9F35 - chains A and B; structure by X-ray diffraction, 2.30 A resolution.

# Chain A
Protein: 14-3-3 protein sigma
From: Homo sapiens
UniProtKB: P31947 (1433S_HUMAN); residue numbers follow UniProt; this construct covers 1-231
Sequence (236 residues; row label = number of the first residue in the row; numbers below 1 keep their minus sign (Gly-4 is residue -4)):
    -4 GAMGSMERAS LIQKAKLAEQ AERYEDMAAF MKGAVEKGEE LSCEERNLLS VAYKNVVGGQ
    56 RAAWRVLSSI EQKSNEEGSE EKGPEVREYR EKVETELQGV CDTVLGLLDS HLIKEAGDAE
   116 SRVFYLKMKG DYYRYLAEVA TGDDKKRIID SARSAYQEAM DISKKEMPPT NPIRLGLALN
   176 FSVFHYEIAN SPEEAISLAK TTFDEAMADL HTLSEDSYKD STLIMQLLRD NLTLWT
Not modelled in the structure: 72-74, 172
Differences from the reference sequence: expression tag (-4 to 0)
Modified residues: Cys38 (S-hydroxycysteine; CSO)
UniProt features mapped onto this chain:
  - site (Interaction with phosphoserine on interacting protein): Arg56, Arg129
  - modified residue (Phosphoserine): Ser5, Ser74

# Chain B
Protein: Serine/threonine-protein kinase B-raf
Notes: EC 2.7.11.1
Sequence (11 residues; numbered 360 to 370; the number before each row is that of its first residue):
   360 RDRSSSAPNV H
Not modelled in the structure: 360
Modified residues: Ser365 (phosphoserine; SEP)
What the authors report for this chain:
  - post-translational modification sites: Ser365

# Chain A / chain B interface
Contacting residue pairs (24; chain A residue first):
  Glu14(A) - His370(B)  salt bridge
  Asn42(A) - Val369(B)
  Ser45(A) - Val369(B)
  Val46(A) - Asn368(B)
  Val46(A) - Val369(B)  hydrophobic
  Val46(A) - His370(B)
  Lys49(A) - Asn368(B)
  Asn50(A) - Asn368(B)  hydrogen bond
  Arg56(A) - Ser365(B)
  Arg129(A) - Ser365(B)
  Tyr130(A) - Ser365(B)
  Leu174(A) - Ser364(B)
  Leu174(A) - Ser365(B)
  Leu174(A) - Ala366(B)
  Asn175(A) - Ser365(B)
  Asn175(A) - Ala366(B)  hydrogen bond (side chain-backbone)
  Val178(A) - Ser364(B)
  Tyr181(A) - Ser363(B)
  Glu182(A) - Arg362(B)
  Glu182(A) - Ser363(B)  hydrogen bond
  Leu222(A) - Pro367(B)
  Asn226(A) - Ser364(B)  hydrogen bond (side chain-backbone)
  Leu229(A) - Asp361(B)
  Trp230(A) - Ser363(B)  hydrogen bond
Other interface residues (no listed pair), chain A (20 interface residues in all): Gly171, Leu218

# Overview
20 residues of chain A and 10 residues of chain B are in contact; the contacts include 5 hydrogen bonds and 1
salt bridge. Polar pairs include Glu14(A)-His370(B), Asn50(A)-Asn368(B) and Asn175(A)-Ala366(B). From the
paper: a modification site at Ser365(B).
Chain A is 14-3-3 protein sigma (Homo sapiens) and chain B is Serine/threonine-protein kinase B-raf; the
structure, Co-crystal structure of 14-3-3sigma in complex with B-Raf pS365 phosphopeptide, was determined by
X-ray diffraction.
